Entry 3VRE (X-ray diffraction, 2.20 A resolution); this record covers chains B and C of the 4 polymer chains in the assembly.

== Chain B ==
Molecule: Hemoglobin subunit beta/delta hybrid
Organism: Mammuthus primigenius
UniProtKB: D3U1H9 (D3U1H9_MAMPR); residues 1-146 here correspond to UniProt positions 2-147 (UniProt number = residue number + 1)
Sequence (146 residues; row label = number of the first residue in the row):
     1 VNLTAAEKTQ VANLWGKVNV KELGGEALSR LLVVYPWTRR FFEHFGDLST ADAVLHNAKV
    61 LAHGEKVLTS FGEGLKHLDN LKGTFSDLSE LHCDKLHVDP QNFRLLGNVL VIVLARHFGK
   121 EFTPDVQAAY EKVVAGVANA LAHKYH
Ion coordination: heme Fe near His92 (its only coordinating residue here)
Residues lining bound ligands: heme (HEM): Leu31, Phe41, Phe42, His44, Phe45, His63, Lys66, Val67, Ser70, Phe71, Phe85, Leu88, Leu91, His92, Leu96, Val98, Asn102, Phe103, Leu106, Val137, Leu141

== Chain C ==
Molecule: Hemoglobin subunit alpha
Organism: Mammuthus primigenius
UniProtKB: D3U1H8 (D3U1H8_MAMPR); residues 1-141 here correspond to UniProt positions 2-142 (UniProt number = residue number + 1)
Sequence (141 residues; numbered 1 to 141; the number before each row is that of its first residue):
     1 VLSDNDKTNV KATWSKVGDH ASDYVAEALE RMFFSFPTTK TYFPHFDLSH GSGQVKGHGK
    61 KVGEALTQAV GHLDDLPSAL SALSDLHAHK LRVDPVNFKL LSHCLLVTLS SHQPTEFTPE
   121 VHASLDKFLS NVSTVLTSKY R
Ion coordination: heme Fe near His87 (its only coordinating residue here)
Residues lining bound ligands: heme (HEM): Met32, Tyr42, Phe43, His45, Phe46, His58, Lys61, Val62, Ala65, Leu66, Leu83, Leu86, His87, Leu91, Val93, Asn97, Phe98, Leu101, Val132, Leu136

== How chain B and chain C interact ==
Pairs across the interface (27):
  Val34(B) with Arg141(C), hydrogen bond (backbone-side chain)
  Tyr35(B) with Arg141(C)
  Pro36(B) with Tyr140(C); Arg141(C)
  Trp37(B) with Arg92(C); Asp94(C), hydrogen bond; Pro95(C); Tyr140(C), hydrophobic
  Arg40(B) with Tyr42(C); Lys90(C); Leu91(C), hydrogen bond (side chain-backbone); Arg92(C), hydrogen bond (side chain-backbone)
  Glu43(B) with Arg92(C), salt bridge
  His97(B) with Thr41(C); Pro44(C)
  Val98(B) with Thr41(C)
  Asp99(B) with Thr41(C); Tyr42(C), hydrogen bond; Asp94(C); Asn97(C), hydrogen bond
  Pro100(B) with Thr38(C)
  Gln101(B) with Asp94(C); Val96(C)
  Leu105(B) with Asp94(C)
  Tyr145(B) with Thr41(C)
  His146(B) with Pro37(C); Lys40(C), hydrogen bond (backbone-side chain)

== Summary ==
Chain B and chain C form an interface of 14 and 15 residues respectively; the contacts include 7 hydrogen
bonds and 1 salt bridge. Polar pairs include Glu43(B)-Arg92(C), Val34(B)-Arg141(C) and Trp37(B)-Asp94(C).
Bound to chain B: heme. Bound to chain C: heme.
Chain B is Hemoglobin subunit beta/delta hybrid and chain C is Hemoglobin subunit alpha, both from Mammuthus
primigenius; the structure, The crystal structure of hemoglobin from woolly mammoth in the deoxy form, was
determined by X-ray diffraction (same publication as 3VRF and 3VRG).
